Entry 8YBJ (electron microscopy, 2.38 A resolution); this record covers chains G and J of the 10 polymer chains in the assembly.

# Chain G
Name: Histone H2A type 1-B/E
From: Homo sapiens
UniProt: P04908 (H2A1B_HUMAN); residues 0-129 here correspond to UniProt positions 1-130 (UniProt number = residue number + 1)
Chain sequence (133 residues; numbered -3 to 129; the number before each row is that of its first residue; numbers below 1 keep their minus sign (Gly-3 is residue -3)):
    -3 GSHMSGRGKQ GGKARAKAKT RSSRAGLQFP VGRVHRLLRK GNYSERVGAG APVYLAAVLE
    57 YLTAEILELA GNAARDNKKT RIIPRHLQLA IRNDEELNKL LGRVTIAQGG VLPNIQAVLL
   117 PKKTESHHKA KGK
Disordered / not traced: -3 to 9, 119-129
Sequence notes: expression tag (-3 to -1)
Curated features (UniProtKB/Swiss-Prot):
  - modified residue: Ser1 (N-acetylserine), Arg3 (Citrulline), Lys5 (N6-(2-hydroxyisobutyryl)lysine), Lys9 (N6-(2-hydroxyisobutyryl)lysine), Lys13 (N6-(beta-hydroxybutyryl)lysine), Lys36 (N6-(2-hydroxyisobutyryl)lysine), Lys74 (N6-(2-hydroxyisobutyryl)lysine), Lys75 (N6-(2-hydroxyisobutyryl)lysine), Lys95 (N6-(2-hydroxyisobutyryl)lysine), Gln104 (N5-methylglutamine), Lys118 (N6-(2-hydroxyisobutyryl)lysine), Lys119 (N6-crotonyllysine), Thr120 (Phosphothreonine), Lys125 (N6-crotonyllysine)
  - cross-link (Glycyl lysine isopeptide (Lys-Gly)): Lys13 (interchain with G-Cter in ubiquitin), Lys15 (interchain with G-Cter in ubiquitin), Lys119 (interchain with G-Cter in ubiquitin)

# Chain J
Molecule: 145-nt DNA strand
From: synthetic construct
Sequence (145 nucleotides; numbered -72 to 72; the number before each row is that of its first residue; numbers below 1 keep their minus sign (DA-72 is residue -72)):
   -72 ATCGATGTAT ATATCTGACA CGTGCCTGGA GACTAGGGAG TAATCCCCTT GGCGGTTAAA
   -12 ACGCGGGGGA CAGCGCGTAC GTGCGTTTAA GCGGTGCTAG AGCTGTCTAC GACCAATTGA
    48 GCGGCCTCGG CACCGGGATT CTGAT

# How chain G and chain J interact
Residue-residue contacts (12; chain G residue first):
  Arg11(G) with DA-43(J), hydrogen bond to the base; DG-42(J), hydrogen bond to the sugar
  Lys15(G) with DA-43(J), phosphate contact; DG-42(J), hydrogen bond to the phosphate
  Thr16(G) with DA-43(J), phosphate contact
  Arg17(G) with DA-43(J), salt bridge to the phosphate
  Arg20(G) with DG-42(J), salt bridge to the phosphate
  Gly28(G) with DA-43(J), phosphate contact
  Arg29(G) with DG-44(J), phosphate contact
  Arg32(G) with DG-44(J), salt bridge to the phosphate
  Arg42(G) with DG-35(J), sugar contact
  Arg77(G) with DC-54(J), sugar contact
Also at the interface, not in a pair above, chain G (13 interface residues in all): Ala12, Lys13, Ala14
Also at the interface, not in a pair above, chain J (7 interface residues in all): DG-45, DA-41

# Overview
Chain G and chain J form an interface of 13 and 7 residues respectively; the contacts include 3 hydrogen bonds
and 3 salt bridges. Among the polar pairs are Arg11(G)-DA-43(J), Arg11(G)-DG-42(J) and Lys15(G)-DG-42(J).
Here chain G is Histone H2A type 1-B/E (Homo sapiens) and chain J is a 145-nt DNA strand (synthetic
construct). Entry 8YBJ (Cryo-EM structure of human nucleosome core particle composed of the Widom 601 DNA
sequence) was determined by electron microscopy together with 8YBK from the same study.
